PDB entry 6Y5I | electron microscopy, 5.50 A resolution (low resolution: residue-level contacts below are approximate; hydrogen-bond / salt-bridge calls are withheld) | chains A and D of the 6 polymer chains in the assembly

== Chain A ==
Protein: X-31 Influenza Haemagglutinin HA1
From: unidentified influenza virus
UniProt: P03437 (HEMA_I68A0); residues 8-325 here correspond to UniProt positions 24-341 (UniProt number = residue number + 16)
Amino-acid sequence (318 residues; row label = number of the first residue in the row):
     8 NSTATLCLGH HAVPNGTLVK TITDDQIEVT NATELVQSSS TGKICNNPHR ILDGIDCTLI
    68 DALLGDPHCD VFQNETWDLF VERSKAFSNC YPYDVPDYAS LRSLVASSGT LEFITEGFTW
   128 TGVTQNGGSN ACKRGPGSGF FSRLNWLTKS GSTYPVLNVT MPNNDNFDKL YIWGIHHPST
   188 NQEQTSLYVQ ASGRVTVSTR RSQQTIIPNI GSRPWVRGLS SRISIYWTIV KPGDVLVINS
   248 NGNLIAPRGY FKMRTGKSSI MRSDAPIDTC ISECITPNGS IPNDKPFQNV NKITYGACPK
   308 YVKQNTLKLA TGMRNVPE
Disulfides: C52-C277, C64-C76, C97-C139, C281-C305
Glycans and other covalent adducts: N-acetylglucosamine (NAG) linked to N38, N81, N285; glycan linked to N165
UniProt features mapped onto this chain:
  - glycosylation (N-linked (GlcNAc...) asparagine): N8, N22, N38, N81, N165, N285
What the authors report for this chain:
  - post-translational modification sites: N165
  - binding site for beta-D-mannopyranose: W222
  - mutagenesis - T30S: decreased stability (citing earlier work)

== Chain D ==
Protein: X-31 Influenza Haemagglutinin HA2
From: unidentified influenza virus
UniProt: P03437 (HEMA_I68A0); residues 1-172 here correspond to UniProt positions 346-517 (UniProt number = residue number + 345)
Amino-acid sequence (172 residues; row label = number of the first residue in the row):
     1 GLFGAIAGFI ENGWEGMIDG WYGFRHQNSE GTGQAADLKS TQAAIDQING KLNRVIEKTN
    61 EKFHQIEKEF SEVEGRIQDL EKYVEDTKID LWSYNAELLV ALENQHTIDL TDSEMNKLFE
   121 KTRRQLRENA EEMGNGCFKI YHKCDNACIE SIRNGTYDHD VYRDEALNNR FQ
Disulfides: C144-C148
Glycans and other covalent adducts: N-acetylglucosamine (NAG) linked to N154
UniProt features mapped onto this chain:
  - glycosylation: N154 (N-linked (GlcNAc...) asparagine)
What the authors report for this chain:
  - mutagenesis - R54K, Q105K, H106A: decreased stability (citing earlier work)

== Interface between chain A and chain D ==
Residue-residue contacts (9; chain A residue first):
  K27(A) with R54(D)
  T28(A) with R54(D)
  I29(A) with K51(D); H106(D)
  T30(A) with Q47(D); G50(D); K51(D); H106(D)
  D31(A) with Q47(D)
Also at the interface, not in a pair above, chain A (6 interface residues in all): D32
Also at the interface, not in a pair above, chain D (6 interface residues in all): L110

== Summary ==
The chain A/chain D interface involves 6 residues from each chain. N-acetylglucosamine is covalently linked to
N38(A), N81(A) and N285(A). Covalently linked N-acetylglucosamine: at N154(D). The paper reports a binding
site for beta-D-mannopyranose at W222(A); R54K, Q105K and H106A of chain D reduce stability.
Chain A is X-31 Influenza Haemagglutinin HA1 and chain D is X-31 Influenza Haemagglutinin HA2, both from
unidentified influenza virus; the structure, Dilated form 1 of X-31 Influenza Haemagglutinin at pH 5 (State
II), was determined by electron microscopy together with 6Y5G, 6Y5H, 6Y5J, 6Y5K and 6Y5L from the same study.
